4NCL - chain A; structure by X-ray diffraction, 2.12 A resolution.

== Chain A ==
Molecule: Eukaryotic translation initiation factor 5B-like protein
From: Chaetomium thermophilum var. thermophilum
UniProtKB: G0S8G9 (G0S8G9_CHATD); aligned to UniProt positions 517-970 over residues 517-970 (the alignment contains insertions or deletions, so no single offset holds)
Chain sequence (457 residues; row label = number of the first residue in the row):
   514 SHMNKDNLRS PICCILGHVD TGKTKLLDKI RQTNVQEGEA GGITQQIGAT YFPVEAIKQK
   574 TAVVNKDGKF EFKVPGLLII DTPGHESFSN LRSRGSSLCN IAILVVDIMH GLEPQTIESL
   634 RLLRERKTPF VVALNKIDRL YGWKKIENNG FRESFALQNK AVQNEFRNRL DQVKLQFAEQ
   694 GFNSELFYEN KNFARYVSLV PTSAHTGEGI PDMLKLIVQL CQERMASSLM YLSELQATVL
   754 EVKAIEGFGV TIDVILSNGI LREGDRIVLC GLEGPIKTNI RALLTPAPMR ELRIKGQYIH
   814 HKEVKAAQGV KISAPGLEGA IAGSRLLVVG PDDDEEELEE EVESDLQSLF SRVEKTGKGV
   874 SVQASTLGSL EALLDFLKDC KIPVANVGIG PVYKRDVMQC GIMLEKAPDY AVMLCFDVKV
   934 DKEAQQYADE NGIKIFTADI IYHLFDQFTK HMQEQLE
Unresolved in the structure: 514-520, 549-553, 740-746, 758-761, 802-807
Construct notes: expression tag (514-516)
Disulfides: Cys527-Cys612
Metal / ion sites: Mg2+: Thr537 (together with GDP)
Small-molecule neighbours: GDP (guanosine-5'-diphosphate): His531, Val532, Asp533, Thr534, Gly535, Lys536, Thr537, Lys538, Asn648, Lys649, Asp651, Arg652, Ser716, Ala717, His718

== Summary ==
Bound to chain A: GDP.
Chain A is Eukaryotic translation initiation factor 5B-like protein (Chaetomium thermophilum var.
thermophilum); the structure, Crystal structure of eukaryotic translation initiation factor eIF5B (517-970)
from Chaetomium thermophilum in complex with GDP, was determined by X-ray diffraction together with 4N3G,
4N3N, 4N3S, 4NCF and 4NCN from the same study.
